Entry 5ZET (electron microscopy, 3.20 A resolution); this record covers chains M and A of the 34 polymer chains in the assembly.

# Chain M
Name: 50S ribosomal protein L15
Organism: Mycobacterium smegmatis str. MC2 155
UniProt: A0QSG8 (A0QSG8_MYCS2); residues 1-147 here = UniProt positions 1-147
Chain sequence (147 residues; row label = number of the first residue in the row):
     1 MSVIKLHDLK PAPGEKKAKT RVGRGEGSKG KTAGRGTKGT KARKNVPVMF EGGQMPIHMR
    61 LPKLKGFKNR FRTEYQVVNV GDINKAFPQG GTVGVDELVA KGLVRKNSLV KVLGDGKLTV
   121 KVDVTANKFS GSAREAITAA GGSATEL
Not modelled in the structure: 1-2

# Chain A
Molecule: 23S rRNA
Organism: Mycobacterium smegmatis str. MC2 155
Sequence (3120 nucleotides; row label = number of the first residue in the row):
     1 UAAGUGUUUA AGGGCGCAUG GUGGAUGCCU UGGCACUGGG AGCCGAUGAA GGACGUAGGA
    61 GGCUGCGAUA AGCCUCGGGG AGCUGUCAAC CGAGCGUUGA UCCGAGGAUG UCCGAAUGGG
   121 GAAACCCGGC ACGAGUGAUG UCGUGUCACC AGGCGCUGAA UAUAUAGGCG UCUGGGGGGA
   181 ACGCGGGGAA GUGAAACAUC UCAGUACCCG UAGGAAGAGA AAACAAAAUG UGAUUCCGUG
   241 AGUAGUGGCG AGCGAAAGCG GAGGAUGGCU AAACCGUAUG CAUGUGAUAC CGGGUAGGGG
   301 UUGUGUGUGC GGGGUUGUGG GACCUAUCUU UCCGGCUCUA CCUGGCUGGA GGGCAGUGAG
   361 AAAAUGUUGU GGUUAGCGGA AAUGGCUUGG GAUGGCCUGC CGUAGACGGU GAGAGCCCGG
   421 UACGUGAAAA CCCGACGUCU GUCUUGAUGG UGUUCCCGAG UAGCAGCGGG CCCGUGGAAU
   481 CUGCUGUGAA UCUGCCGGGA CCACCCGGUA AGCCUGAAUA CUUCCCAGUG ACCGAUAGCG
   541 GAUUAGUACC GUGAGGGAAU GGUGAAAAGU ACCCCGGGAG GGGAGUGAAA GAGUACCUGA
   601 AACCGUGCGC UUACAAUCCG UCAGAGCCCU CGACGUGUCG UGGGGUGAUG GCGUGCCUUU
   661 UGAAGAAUGA GCCUGCGAGU CAGGGACAUG UCGCGAGGUU AACCCGGGUG GGGUAGCCGC
   721 AGCGAAAGCG AGUCUGAAUA GGGCGUAUCC ACACAAGAGU GUGUGGUGUA GUGGUGUGUU
   781 CUGGACCCGA AGCGGAGUGA UCUACCCAUG GCCAGGGUGA AGCGCGGGUA AGACCGCGUG
   841 GAGGCCCGAA CCCACUUAGG UUGAAGACUG AGGGGAUGAG CUGUGGGUAG GGGUGAAAGG
   901 CCAAUCAAAC UCCGUGAUAG CUGGUUCUCC CCGAAAUGCA UUUAGGUGCA GCGUCGCAUG
   961 UUUCUUGCCG GAGGUAGAGC UACUGGAUGG CCGAUGGGCC CCACAGGGUU ACUGACGUCA
  1021 GCCAAACUCC GAAUGCCGGU AAGUCCAAGA GUGCGGCAGU GAGACGGCGG GGGAUAAGCU
  1081 CCGUGCGUCG AGAGGGAAAC AGCCCAGAUC GCCGGCUAAG GCCCCUAAGC GUGUGCUAAG
  1141 UGGAAAAGGA UGUGCAGUCG CGAAGACAAC CAGGAGGUUG GCUUAGAAGC AGCCACCCUU
  1201 GAAAGAGUGC GUAAUAGCUC ACUGGUCAAG UGAUUGUGCG CCGAUAAUGU AGCGGGGCUC
  1261 AAGCACACCG CCGAAGCCGC GGCAGCCAAC GUGUUGGCUG GGUAGGGGAG CGUCCUGCAU
  1321 CCGGUGAAGC CGCCGAGUGA UCGAGUGGUG GAGGGUGUGG GAGUGAGAAU GCAGGCAUGA
  1381 GUAGCGAUUA GGCAAGUGAG AACCUUGCCC GCCGAAAGAC CAAGGGUUCC UGGGCCAGGC
  1441 CAGUCCGCCC AGGGUGAGUC GGGACCUAAG GCGAGGCCGA CAGGCGUAGU CGAUGGACAA
  1501 CGGGUUGAUA UUCCCGUACC CGUGUAUGUG CGUCCAUGAU GAAUCAGCGG UACUAACCAU
  1561 CCAAAACCAC CGUGACCGCA CCUUUCGGGG UGUGGCGUUG GUGGGGCUGC AUGGGACCUU
  1621 CGUUGGUAGU AGUCAAGCGA UGGGGUGACG CAGGAAGGUA GCCGUACCGG UCAGUGGUAA
  1681 UACCGGGGUA AGCCUGUAGG GAGUCAGAUA GGUAAAUCCG UCUGGCAUAU AUCCUGAGAG
  1741 GUGAUGCAUA GCCGAGUGAG GCGAAUUCGG UGAUCCUAUG CUGCCGAGAA AAGCCUCUAG
  1801 CGAGGACAUA CACGGCCCGU ACCCCAAACC AACACAGGUG GUCAGGUAGA GAAUACUAAG
  1861 GCGUACGAGU GAACUAUGGU UAAGGAACUC GGCAAAAUGC CCCCGUAACU UCGGGAGAAG
  1921 GGGGACCCAC AUGGCGUGUA AGCCUUUACG GCCCAAGCGU GAGUGGGUGG CACAAACCAG
  1981 UGAGAAGCGA CUGUUUACUA AAAACACAGG UCCGUGCGAA GUCGCAAGAC GAUGUAUACG
  2041 GACUGACGCC UGCCCGGUGC UGGAAGGUUA AGAGGACCCG UUAACUCCCU UUGGGGGUGA
  2101 AGCGGAGAAU UUAAGCCCCA GUAAACGGCG GUGGUAACUA UAACCAUCCU AAGGUAGCGA
  2161 AAUUCCUUGU CGGGUAAGUU CCGACCUGCA CGAAUGGCGU AACGACUUCU CAACUGUCUC
  2221 AACCAUAGAC UCGGCGAAAU UGCACUACGA GUAAAGAUGC UCGUUACGCG CGGCAGGACG
  2281 AAAAGACCCC GGGACCUUCA CUACAACUUG GUAUUGGUGC UCGAUACGGU UUGUGUAGGA
  2341 UAGGUGGGAG ACUGUGAAGC UCACACGCCA GUGUGGGUGG AGUCGUUGUU GAAAUACCAC
  2401 UCUGAUCGUA UUGGGCCUCU AACCUCGGAC CGUAUAUCCG GUUCAGGGAC AGUGCCUGGU
  2461 GGGUAGUUUA ACUGGGGCGG UUGCCUCCUA AAAUGUAACG GAGGCGCCCA AAGGUUCCCU
  2521 CAACCUGGAC GGCAAUCAGG UGUUGAGUGU AAGUGCACAA GGGAGCUUGA CUGCGAGACG
  2581 GACAUGUCGA GCAGGGACGA AAGUCGGGAC UAGUGAUCCG GCACCUCUGA GUGGAAGGGG
  2641 UGUCGCUCAA CGGAUAAAAG GUACCCCGGG GAUAACAGGC UGAUCUUCCC CAAGAGUCCA
  2701 UAUCGACGGG AUGGUUUGGC ACCUCGAUGU CGGCUCGUCG CAUCCUGGGG CUGGAGCAGG
  2761 UCCCAAGGGU UGGGCUGUUC GCCCAUUAAA GCGGCACGCG AGCUGGGUUU AGAACGUCGU
  2821 GAGACAGUUC GGUCUCUAUC CGCCGCGCGC GUCAGAAGCU UGAGGAAACC UGUCCCUAGU
  2881 ACGAGAGGAC CGGGACGGAC GAACCUCUGG UAUACCAGUU GUCCCACCAG GGGCACGGCU
  2941 GGAUAGCCAC GUUCGGACAG GAUAACCGCU GAAAGCAUCU AAGCGGGAAA CCUCUUCCAA
  3001 GACCAGGCUU CUCACCCUCU AGGAGGGAUA AGGCCCCCCG CAGACCACGG GAUUGAUAGA
  3061 CCAGACCUGG AAGCCUAGUA AUAGGUGCAG GGAACUGGCA CUAACCGGCC GAAAACUUAC
Not modelled in the structure: 1, 340-344, 634-637, 1004-1005, 1756-1757, 1946-1948, 3120
Covalent attachments: covalent link A1565-G1606, A1566-G1606, A1569-G1603, G1578-G1592

# Chain M / chain A interface
Pairs across the interface - 169 pairs, chain M then chain A:
  Leu6(M) with G1317(A), base contact; C1318(A), sugar contact
  His7(M) with G1317(A), base contact; C1318(A), hydrogen bond to the sugar; A1319(A), hydrogen bond to the sugar; G1357(A), base contact; U1358(A), hydrogen bond to the sugar
  Leu9(M) with U1358(A), sugar contact
  Lys10(M) with U1358(A), phosphate contact; G1359(A), phosphate contact
  Pro11(M) with G1359(A), sugar contact
  Ala12(M) with U691(A), sugar contact
  Gly14(M) with G690(A), hydrogen bond to the sugar; U691(A), sugar contact
  Glu15(M) with G690(A), hydrogen bond to the base; U691(A), sugar contact
  Lys16(M) with U775(A), sugar contact; G776(A), sugar contact; G1360(A), phosphate contact
  Lys17(M) with G776(A), hydrogen bond to the sugar; U777(A), hydrogen bond to the sugar; G1308(A), salt bridge to the phosphate
  Ala18(M) with U777(A), sugar contact
  Lys19(M) with U680(A), salt bridge to the phosphate; U777(A), phosphate contact; G778(A), phosphate contact
  Thr20(M) with U777(A), phosphate contact; G778(A), hydrogen bond to the phosphate
  Arg21(M) with U1364(A), hydrogen bond to the base; G1365(A), salt bridge to the phosphate
  Val22(M) with G679(A), sugar contact
  Gly23(M) with U925(A), hydrogen bond to the sugar; U926(A), phosphate contact
  Arg24(M) with G679(A), salt bridge to the phosphate; U926(A), hydrogen bond to the base; C927(A), base contact; U1364(A), salt bridge to the phosphate; G1365(A), salt bridge to the phosphate
  Gly25(M) with U926(A), hydrogen bond to the phosphate; C927(A), phosphate contact; U928(A), phosphate contact
  Glu26(M) with U928(A), hydrogen bond to the phosphate; A1304(A), phosphate contact
  Gly27(M) with U928(A), hydrogen bond to the phosphate; C929(A), hydrogen bond to the base
  Ser28(M) with U928(A), base contact
  Lys29(M) with G1306(A), salt bridge to the phosphate; G1307(A), salt bridge to the phosphate
  Lys31(M) with U658(A), salt bridge to the phosphate; U659(A), salt bridge to the phosphate; U925(A), hydrogen bond to the base; U926(A), hydrogen bond to the phosphate
  Thr32(M) with G679(A), base contact; U925(A), base contact; A1304(A), phosphate contact; G1305(A), hydrogen bond to the phosphate
  Ala33(M) with G679(A), base contact
  Gly34(M) with A1058(A), phosphate contact; G1305(A), hydrogen bond to the phosphate; G1306(A), phosphate contact
  Arg35(M) with G679(A), hydrogen bond to the base; G1059(A), sugar contact; G1305(A), hydrogen bond to the phosphate
  Gly36(M) with G1059(A), phosphate contact; A1304(A), phosphate contact; G1305(A), hydrogen bond to the phosphate
  Thr37(M) with U659(A), phosphate contact; U1060(A), hydrogen bond to the phosphate
  Lys38(M) with U659(A), phosphate contact; U660(A), salt bridge to the phosphate; U922(A), salt bridge to the phosphate; G923(A), salt bridge to the phosphate
  Gly39(M) with C921(A), phosphate contact; G946(A), phosphate contact; U947(A), phosphate contact
  Thr40(M) with G920(A), hydrogen bond to the sugar; G946(A), hydrogen bond to the sugar; U947(A), hydrogen bond to the phosphate
  Lys41(M) with U947(A), hydrogen bond to the phosphate; G948(A), salt bridge to the phosphate; G1061(A), hydrogen bond to the base
  Ala42(M) with C786(A), hydrogen bond to the base
  Arg43(M) with C786(A), base contact; C921(A), salt bridge to the phosphate; U922(A), salt bridge to the phosphate; G923(A), base contact
  Lys44(M) with A919(A), phosphate contact; G920(A), salt bridge to the phosphate
  Asn45(M) with C781(A), hydrogen bond to the phosphate
  Val46(M) with C781(A), phosphate contact; U947(A), phosphate contact; G948(A), phosphate contact
  Met49(M) with A251(A), phosphate contact; G252(A), phosphate contact
  Phe50(M) with A195(A), base contact; U947(A), sugar contact; G948(A), sugar contact
  Glu51(M) with G948(A), sugar contact
  Gly52(M) with A195(A), base contact; U941(A), base contact; G946(A), hydrogen bond to the base; U947(A), base contact; G948(A), sugar contact
  Gly53(M) with U941(A), hydrogen bond to the sugar
  Gln54(M) with A940(A), hydrogen bond to the sugar; U941(A), sugar contact; A2582(A), hydrogen bond to the base; G2652(A), sugar contact
  Met55(M) with A2616(A), base contact; G2652(A), hydrogen bond to the sugar; G2653(A), base contact
  His58(M) with A251(A), salt bridge to the phosphate
  Met59(M) with U2617(A), hydrogen bond to the sugar
  Arg60(M) with C2583(A), hydrogen bond to the base; A2584(A), hydrogen bond to the sugar; A2616(A), hydrogen bond to the sugar; U2617(A), sugar contact; G2652(A), base contact
  Leu61(M) with U2617(A), phosphate contact
  Pro62(M) with U2617(A), phosphate contact; C2618(A), phosphate contact
  Lys63(M) with C249(A), hydrogen bond to the base; U2617(A), phosphate contact; C2618(A), hydrogen bond to the phosphate
  Lys65(M) with A725(A), salt bridge to the phosphate; G2640(A), phosphate contact; U2641(A), salt bridge to the phosphate
  Gly66(M) with A725(A), sugar contact; G2639(A), hydrogen bond to the phosphate; G2640(A), phosphate contact
  Phe67(M) with A725(A), hydrogen bond to the sugar; A726(A), sugar contact; G2638(A), base contact; G2639(A), sugar contact
  Lys68(M) with A244(A), salt bridge to the phosphate; G245(A), phosphate contact
  Asn69(M) with A726(A), hydrogen bond to the phosphate; A727(A), hydrogen bond to the phosphate; U2628(A), hydrogen bond to the sugar
  Arg70(M) with A2630(A), hydrogen bond to the base
  Phe71(M) with A2630(A), sugar contact
  Arg72(M) with C723(A), base contact; G724(A), hydrogen bond to the base; A727(A), salt bridge to the phosphate; G728(A), hydrogen bond to the base
  Tyr75(M) with G730(A), base contact
  Gln76(M) with C720(A), hydrogen bond to the base
  Val77(M) with G730(A), base contact
  Asn79(M) with A721(A), hydrogen bond to the base
  Lys85(M) with G768(A), base contact; U769(A), base contact
  Lys101(M) with G697(A), phosphate contact
  Leu103(M) with C720(A), base contact
  Arg105(M) with C718(A), base contact; G719(A), hydrogen bond to the base; C720(A), base contact
  Lys106(M) with U714(A), hydrogen bond to the sugar
  Lys111(M) with C729(A), base contact; G730(A), hydrogen bond to the base
  Leu113(M) with A721(A), base contact; G730(A), base contact
  Gly114(M) with A731(A), hydrogen bond to the phosphate
  Asp115(M) with A721(A), base contact; A731(A), base contact
  Lys128(M) with C729(A), salt bridge to the phosphate
  Ser130(M) with G730(A), phosphate contact; A731(A), hydrogen bond to the phosphate
  Gly131(M) with G730(A), phosphate contact
  Ser132(M) with A731(A), hydrogen bond to the phosphate
Other interface residues (no listed pair), chain M (83 interface residues in all): Pro13, Gly30, Val48, Ile57, Gly102, Asn107, Lys117
Other interface residues (no listed pair), chain A (99 interface residues in all): G250, C692, A696, A715, G716, C717, G722, G765, G766, G774, U780, G1361, U2585, C2619, C2627, A2654

# In short
The interface between chain M and chain A involves 83 residues on one side and 99 on the other; the contacts
include 57 hydrogen bonds and 23 salt bridges. Polar contacts include Glu15(M)-G690(A), Arg21(M)-U1364(A) and
Arg24(M)-U926(A).
Here chain M is 50S ribosomal protein L15 and chain A is 23S rRNA, both from Mycobacterium smegmatis str. MC2
155. Entry 5ZET (M. smegmatis P/P state 50S ribosomal subunit) was determined by electron microscopy together
with 5ZEB, 5ZEP, 5ZEU and 5ZEY from the same study.
